2V6N - chain A; structure by X-ray diffraction, 1.98 A resolution.

== Chain A ==
Name: Replicase polyprotein 1AB
From: Human sars coronavirus
Notes: EC 3.4.24.-; fragment: sars-cov main proteinase, residues 3241-3546
UniProt: Q6WGN0 (R1AB_CVHSA); residues 1-306 here correspond to UniProt positions 3241-3546 (UniProt number = residue number + 3240)
Chain sequence (306 residues; row label = number of the first residue in the row):
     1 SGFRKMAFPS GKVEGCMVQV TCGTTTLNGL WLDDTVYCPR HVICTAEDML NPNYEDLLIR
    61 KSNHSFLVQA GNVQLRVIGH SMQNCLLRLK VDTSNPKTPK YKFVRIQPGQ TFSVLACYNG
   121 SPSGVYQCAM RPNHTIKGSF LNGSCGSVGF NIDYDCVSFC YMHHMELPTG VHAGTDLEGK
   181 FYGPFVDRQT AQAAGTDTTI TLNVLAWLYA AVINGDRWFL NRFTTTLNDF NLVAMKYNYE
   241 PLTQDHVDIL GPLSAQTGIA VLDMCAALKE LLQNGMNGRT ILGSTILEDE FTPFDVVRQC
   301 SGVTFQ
Glycans and other covalent adducts: 4-(dimethylamino)benzoic acid (XP1) linked to C145
Residues lining bound ligands: 4-(dimethylamino)benzoic acid (XP1): L27, P39, H41, M49, H163, H164, M165, V186, D187, R188, Q189
From the paper describing this entry:
  - catalytic residues: H41, G143, C145 (citing earlier work)
  - binding site for 4-(dimethylamino)benzoic acid: P39, H41, M49, C145, M165, D187, R188, Q189
  - conformationally variable residues (side-chain flip): H41
  - self-association interface (contacts with another copy of this molecule); pairs are residue here / residue on that copy: E166-S1 (hydrogen bond)
  - mutagenesis - S1DEL/F305DEL/Q306DEL: decreased catalytic activity

== In short ==
Covalently linked 4-(dimethylamino)benzoic acid: at C145. The paper reports catalytic residues H41, G143 and
C145; S1DEL/F305DEL/Q306DEL reduce catalytic activity.
Chain A is Replicase polyprotein 1AB (Human sars coronavirus); the structure, Crystal structures of the
SARS-coronavirus main proteinase inactivated by benzotriazole compounds, was determined by X-ray diffraction
together with 2VJ1 from the same study.
